PDB entry 6FVY | electron microscopy, 6.10 A resolution (low resolution: residue-level contacts below are approximate; hydrogen-bond / salt-bridge calls are withheld) | chains I and J of the 47 polymer chains in the assembly

[Chain I]
Name: 26S proteasome regulatory subunit 4 homolog
Source organism: Saccharomyces cerevisiae (strain ATCC 204508 / S288c)
Reference sequence: P40327 (PRS4_YEAST); residues 53-437 here = UniProt positions 53-437
Amino-acid sequence (385 residues; each row starts with the number of its first residue):
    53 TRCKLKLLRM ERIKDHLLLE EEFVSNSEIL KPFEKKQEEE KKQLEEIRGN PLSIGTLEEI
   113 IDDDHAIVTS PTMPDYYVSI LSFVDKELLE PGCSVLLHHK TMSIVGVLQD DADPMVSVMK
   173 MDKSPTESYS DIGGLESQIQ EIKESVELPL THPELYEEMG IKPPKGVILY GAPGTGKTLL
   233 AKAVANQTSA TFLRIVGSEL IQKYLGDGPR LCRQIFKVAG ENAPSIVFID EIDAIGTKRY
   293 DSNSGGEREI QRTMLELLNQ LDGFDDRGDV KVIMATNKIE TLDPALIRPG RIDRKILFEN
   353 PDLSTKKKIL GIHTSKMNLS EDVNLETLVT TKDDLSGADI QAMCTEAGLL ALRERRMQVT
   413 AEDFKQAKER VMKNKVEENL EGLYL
UniProt features mapped onto this chain:
  - binding site (ATP): Gly-223 to Thr-230
  - cross-link (Glycyl lysine isopeptide (Lys-Gly)): Lys-234 (interchain with G-Cter in ubiquitin), Lys-255 (interchain with G-Cter in ubiquitin), Lys-290 (interchain with G-Cter in ubiquitin)
  - mutagenesis: Lys-229 (K229Q: 73% loss of ATPase activity)
Ion coordination: Mg2+: Thr-230 (together with ATP)
Residues lining bound ligands: ATP (adenosine-5'-triphosphate): Glu-179, Ile-184, Gly-185, Gly-186, Leu-187, Ala-224, Pro-225, Gly-226, Thr-227, Gly-228, Lys-229, Thr-230, Leu-231, Leu-232, Glu-283, Ile-361, His-365, Gly-389, Ala-390, Gln-393
Reported in the primary citation:
  - mutagenesis - R407C: unchanged growth

[Chain J]
Name: 26S proteasome regulatory subunit 8 homolog
Source organism: Saccharomyces cerevisiae (strain ATCC 204508 / S288c)
Reference sequence: Q01939 (PRS8_YEAST); residue numbers follow UniProt; this construct covers 1-405
Amino-acid sequence (405 residues; row label = number of the first residue in the row):
     1 MTAAVTSSNI VLETHESGIK PYFEQKIQET ELKIRSKTEN VRRLEAQRNA LNDKVRFIKD
    61 ELRLLQEPGS YVGEVIKIVS DKKVLVKVQP EGKYIVDVAK DINVKDLKAS QRVCLRSDSY
   121 MLHKVLENKA DPLVSLMMVE KVPDSTYDMV GGLTKQIKEI KEVIELPVKH PELFESLGIA
   181 QPKGVILYGP PGTGKTLLAR AVAHHTDCKF IRVSGAELVQ KYIGEGSRMV RELFVMAREH
   241 APSIIFMDEI DSIGSTRVEG SGGGDSEVQR TMLELLNQLD GFETSKNIKI IMATNRLDIL
   301 DPALLRPGRI DRKIEFPPPS VAARAEILRI HSRKMNLTRG INLRKVAEKM NGCSGADVKG
   361 VCTEAGMYAL RERRIHVTQE DFELAVGKVM NKNQETAISV AKLFK
UniProt features mapped onto this chain:
  - binding site (ATP): Gly-189 to Thr-196
  - modified residue: Thr-2 (N-acetylthreonine)
Ion coordination: Mg2+: Thr-196 (together with ATP)
Residues lining bound ligands:
  - ATP (adenosine-5'-triphosphate), molecule 1: Met-149, Val-150, Gly-151, Gly-152, Leu-153, Pro-190, Pro-191, Gly-192, Thr-193, Gly-194, Lys-195, Thr-196, Leu-197, Ile-250, Asn-295, Ile-327, Ile-330, His-331, Gly-355, Ala-356, Lys-359
  - ATP, molecule 2: Leu-276, Arg-306, Gly-308, Arg-309

[Chain I / chain J interface]
Contacting residue pairs (93; chain I residue first):
  Lys-93(I) / Asp-81(J)
  Glu-97(I) / Asp-81(J)
  Glu-97(I) / Lys-83(J)
  Asn-102(I) / Lys-83(J)
  Asn-102(I) / Asp-97(J)
  Pro-103(I) / Ile-95(J)
  Pro-103(I) / Val-96(J)
  Pro-103(I) / Ser-119(J)
  Leu-104(I) / Lys-83(J)
  Leu-104(I) / Lys-93(J)
  Leu-104(I) / Tyr-94(J)
  Leu-104(I) / Ile-95(J)
  Ser-105(I) / Tyr-94(J)
  Ile-106(I) / Lys-93(J)
  Leu-148(I) / Ile-95(J)
  Leu-160(I) / Lys-77(J)
  Leu-160(I) / Asp-81(J)
  Gln-161(I) / Lys-77(J)
  Gln-161(I) / Leu-85(J)
  Asp-165(I) / Lys-93(J)
  Pro-166(I) / Lys-93(J)
  Lys-175(I) / Phe-282(J)
  Ser-176(I) / Glu-283(J)
  Pro-177(I) / Glu-283(J)
  Thr-178(I) / Phe-282(J)
  Thr-178(I) / Glu-283(J)
  Pro-225(I) / Arg-306(J)
  Gly-226(I) / Arg-306(J)
  Lys-234(I) / Phe-282(J)
  Arg-246(I) / Phe-282(J)
  Ser-250(I) / Arg-231(J)
  Ser-250(I) / Arg-270(J)
  Ser-250(I) / Glu-274(J)
  Glu-251(I) / Arg-231(J)
  Glu-251(I) / Glu-274(J)
  Ile-253(I) / Arg-231(J)
  Ile-253(I) / Arg-270(J)
  Lys-255(I) / Glu-225(J)
  Tyr-256(I) / Gly-224(J)
  Tyr-256(I) / Glu-225(J)
  Glu-283(I) / Leu-273(J)
  Glu-283(I) / Asn-277(J)
  Ala-286(I) / Ser-266(J)
  Ala-286(I) / Arg-270(J)
  Lys-290(I) / Ser-261(J)
  Lys-290(I) / Gly-262(J)
  Arg-291(I) / Gly-263(J)
  Arg-291(I) / Ser-266(J)
  Tyr-292(I) / Gly-264(J)
  Tyr-292(I) / Glu-267(J)
  Tyr-292(I) / Arg-270(J)
  Asp-293(I) / Gly-264(J)
  Ser-294(I) / Gly-263(J)
  Ser-294(I) / Gly-264(J)
  Ile-302(I) / Arg-270(J)
  Lys-368(I) / Gly-178(J)
  Met-369(I) / Leu-177(J)
  Met-369(I) / Gly-178(J)
  Met-369(I) / Ile-179(J)
  Asn-370(I) / Ser-176(J)
  Asn-370(I) / Leu-177(J)
  Ala-390(I) / Arg-306(J)
  Ala-390(I) / Pro-307(J)
  Asp-391(I) / Pro-307(J)
  Gln-393(I) / Lys-183(J)
  Cys-396(I) / Ile-179(J)
  Thr-397(I) / Phe-174(J)
  Thr-397(I) / Ile-179(J)
  Thr-397(I) / Ala-180(J)
  Thr-397(I) / Gln-181(J)
  Thr-397(I) / Pro-182(J)
  Thr-397(I) / Asp-311(J)
  Thr-397(I) / Arg-312(J)
  Glu-398(I) / Arg-312(J)
  Gly-400(I) / Gly-178(J)
  Leu-401(I) / Glu-162(J)
  Leu-401(I) / Val-163(J)
  Leu-401(I) / Arg-312(J)
  Ala-403(I) / Leu-177(J)
  Leu-404(I) / Glu-162(J)
  Leu-404(I) / Leu-173(J)
  Leu-404(I) / Phe-174(J)
  Leu-404(I) / Leu-177(J)
  Arg-405(I) / Glu-159(J)
  Arg-405(I) / Glu-162(J)
  Arg-407(I) / Glu-162(J)
  Arg-407(I) / Leu-166(J)
  Arg-408(I) / Leu-177(J)
  Met-409(I) / Leu-177(J)
  Gln-410(I) / Leu-177(J)
  Val-411(I) / Leu-177(J)
  Arg-422(I) / Glu-159(J)
  Asn-426(I) / Lys-313(J)
Also at the interface, not in a pair above, chain I (68 interface residues in all): Asn-78, Leu-96, Arg-100, Gly-101, Pro-123, Ala-164, Ser-169, Thr-230, Val-248, Gln-254, Asp-282, Asp-285, Thr-333, His-365
Also at the interface, not in a pair above, chain J (55 interface residues in all): Ile-76, Val-79, Lys-87, Gly-92, Lys-105, Leu-218, Lys-221, Ser-227, Arg-228, Gln-269, Gly-308

[In short]
Chain I and chain J form an interface of 68 and 55 residues respectively. One ATP molecule is bound between
chain I and chain J. Chain J binds ATP. The paper reports that R407C of chain I leaves growth unchanged.
Chain I is 26S proteasome regulatory subunit 4 homolog and chain J is 26S proteasome regulatory subunit 8
homolog, both from Saccharomyces cerevisiae (strain ATCC 204508 / S288c); the structure, 26S proteasome, s6
state, was determined by electron microscopy, deposited together with 6FVW, 6FVT, 6FVU, 6FVV and 6FVX.
